Entry 5CXG (X-ray diffraction, 2.10 A resolution); this record covers chains A and B.

== Chain A (and B) ==
Protein: HTH-type transcriptional repressor KstR
Source organism: Mycobacterium tuberculosis (strain ATCC 25618 / H37Rv)
Notes: chain B of this document is another copy of the same molecule, construct and numbering; everything in this record applies to it too
UniProt: P96856 (KSTR_MYCTU); residues -1 to 199 here correspond to UniProt positions 20-220 (UniProt number = residue number + 21)
Chain sequence (203 residues; numbered -3 to 199; the number before each row is that of its first residue; numbers below 1 keep their minus sign (Gly-3 is residue -3)):
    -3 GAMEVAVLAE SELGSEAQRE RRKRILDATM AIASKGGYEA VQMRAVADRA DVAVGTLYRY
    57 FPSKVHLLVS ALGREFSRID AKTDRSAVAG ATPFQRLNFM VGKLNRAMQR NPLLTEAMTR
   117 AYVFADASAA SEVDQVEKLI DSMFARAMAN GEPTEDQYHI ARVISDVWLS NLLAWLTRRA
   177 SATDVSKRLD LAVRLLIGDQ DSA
Unresolved in the structure: -3 to 10, 197-199 (chain B: -3 to 10, 195-199)
Sequence notes: expression tag (-3 to -2); conflict Glu0 (Lys21 in P96856)
Curated features (UniProtKB/Swiss-Prot):
  - DNA-binding region: Gln38 to Phe57 (H-T-H motif)
What the authors report for this chain:
  - conformationally variable residues (side-chain flip): Met104

== Chain A / chain B interface ==
Contacting residue pairs - 46 pairs, chain A then chain B:
  Arg116(A) with Phe120(B)
  Val119(A) with Phe120(B), hydrophobic; Leu169(B), hydrophobic
  Phe120(A) with Arg116(B), hydrogen bond (backbone-side chain); Phe120(B), hydrophobic
  Ala121(A) with Arg116(B); Thr173(B)
  Asp122(A) with Thr173(B)
  Ala123(A) with Thr173(B); Arg174(B)
  Ala126(A) with Thr173(B); Arg175(B)
  Val129(A) with Arg175(B)
  Asp130(A) with Arg175(B)
  Glu133(A) with Arg175(B), salt bridge; Arg184(B), salt bridge
  His155(A) with Leu187(B); Leu191(B)
  Ile156(A) with Leu191(B)
  Arg158(A) with Ser166(B); Arg184(B)
  Val159(A) with Val159(B), hydrophobic; Val163(B), hydrophobic
  Asp162(A) with Asp162(B); Val163(B); Ser166(B), hydrogen bond; Asn167(B)
  Val163(A) with Val159(B), hydrophobic; Asp162(B)
  Ser166(A) with Arg158(B); Asp162(B), hydrogen bond
  Leu169(A) with Phe120(B), hydrophobic
  Leu172(A) with Phe120(B), hydrophobic
  Thr173(A) with Val119(B); Phe120(B); Ala121(B)
  Arg175(A) with Tyr118(B), hydrogen bond (side chain-backbone); Val119(B); Phe120(B); Ala121(B), hydrogen bond (side chain-backbone); Val129(B)
  Leu187(A) with His155(B)
  Leu191(A) with His155(B); Val159(B), hydrophobic
  Leu192(A) with Leu191(B), hydrophobic; Leu192(B), hydrophobic
Other interface residues (no listed pair), chain A (30 interface residues in all): Glu112, Thr115, Tyr118, Leu165, Asn167, Ala188
Other interface residues (no listed pair), chain B (24 interface residues in all): Ile156, Leu165, Ala188

== Overview ==
30 residues of chain A and 24 residues of chain B are in contact, with 5 hydrogen bonds and 2 salt bridges.
Among the polar pairs are Glu133(A)-Arg175(B), Glu133(A)-Arg184(B) and Phe120(A)-Arg116(B). The paper reports
conformational variability at Met104(A).
Both chains are HTH-type transcriptional repressor KstR (Mycobacterium tuberculosis (strain ATCC 25618 /
H37Rv)). Entry 5CXG (Crystal structure of Mycobacterium tuberculosis KstR in complex with PEG) was determined
by X-ray diffraction together with 5CW8, 5CXI and 3MNL from the same study.
